Entry 7YZA (X-ray diffraction, 1.18 A resolution); this record covers chains A and B of the 3 polymer chains in the assembly.

== Chain A ==
Protein: Forkhead box protein H1
Organism: Danio rerio
Reference sequence: Q9I9E1 (FOXH1_DANRE); residues 86-210 here = UniProt positions 86-210
Sequence (125 residues; row label = number of the first residue in the row):
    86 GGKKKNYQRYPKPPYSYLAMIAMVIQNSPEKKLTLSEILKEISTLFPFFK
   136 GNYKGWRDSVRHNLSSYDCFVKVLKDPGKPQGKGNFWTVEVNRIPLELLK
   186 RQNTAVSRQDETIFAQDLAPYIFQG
Unresolved in the structure: 86-87, 210
Ion coordination: K+: Leu149, Ser150, Tyr152, Phe155
Curated features (UniProtKB/Swiss-Prot):
  - DNA-binding region: Lys97 to Arg193 (Fork-head)
  - mutagenesis: Arg94 (R94H: In sur(m768); loss of function), Lys97 (K97N: In sur(ty68b); loss of function)
What the authors report for this chain:
  - binding site for the 16-nt DNA strand: Lys90, Asp143, His147, Lys160, Lys168
  - binding site for the 16-nt DNA strand (chain B): Arg146, His147
  - mutagenesis - R94H, K97N: decreased binding to Gsc-NCP

== Chain B ==
Molecule: 16-nt DNA strand
Sequence (16 nucleotides; each row starts with the number of its first residue):
     1 AGATTGTGTATTGAGA

== Chain A / chain B interface ==
Contacting residue pairs - 32 pairs, chain A then chain B:
  Lys89(A) - DT12(B)  salt bridge to the phosphate
  Lys90(A) - DA10(B)  hydrogen bond to the base
  Lys90(A) - DT11(B)  sugar contact
  Tyr92(A) - DT11(B)  base contact
  Tyr92(A) - DT12(B)  hydrogen bond to the base
  Arg94(A) - DT12(B)  hydrogen bond to the base
  Arg94(A) - DG13(B)  hydrogen bond to the base
  Arg94(A) - DA14(B)  sugar contact
  Leu120(A) - DT5(B)  phosphate contact
  Leu120(A) - DG6(B)  phosphate contact
  Ser121(A) - DT5(B)  phosphate contact
  Arg146(A) - DT5(B)  base contact
  Arg146(A) - DG6(B)  hydrogen bond to the base
  Arg146(A) - DT7(B)  hydrogen bond to the base
  His147(A) - DT9(B)  hydrogen bond to the base
  His147(A) - DA10(B)  base contact
  Ser150(A) - DG6(B)  sugar contact
  Ser150(A) - DT7(B)  hydrogen bond to the phosphate
  Lys157(A) - DG6(B)  phosphate contact
  Lys157(A) - DT7(B)  phosphate contact
  Lys168(A) - DT5(B)  hydrogen bond to the base
  Lys168(A) - DG6(B)  hydrogen bond to the sugar
  Gly169(A) - DT5(B)  hydrogen bond to the phosphate
  Gly169(A) - DG6(B)  hydrogen bond to the phosphate
  Asn170(A) - DG6(B)  hydrogen bond to the phosphate
  Trp172(A) - DG6(B)  hydrogen bond to the phosphate
  Trp172(A) - DT7(B)  phosphate contact
  Asn188(A) - DG15(B)  sugar contact
  Asn188(A) - DA16(B)  hydrogen bond to the phosphate
  Thr189(A) - DG15(B)  phosphate contact
  Ala190(A) - DG15(B)  phosphate contact
  Arg193(A) - DG15(B)  salt bridge to the phosphate
Also at the interface, not in a pair above, chain A (19 interface residues in all): Leu124

== In short ==
Chain A and chain B form an interface of 19 and 11 residues respectively; the contacts include 15 hydrogen
bonds and 2 salt bridges. Polar contacts include Lys90(A)-DA10(B), Tyr92(A)-DT12(B) and Arg94(A)-DT12(B). The
paper reports a binding site for the 16-nt DNA strand at Lys90(A), Asp143(A) and His147(A) among others; R94H
and K97N of chain A reduce binding to Gsc-NCP.
Chain A is Forkhead box protein H1 (Danio rerio) and chain B is a 16-nt DNA strand; the structure, Crystal
structure of the zebrafish FoxH1 bound to the TGTGTATT site, was determined by X-ray diffraction together with
7YZ7, 7YZB, 7YZC, 7YZD, 7YZE, 7YZF and 7YZG from the same study.
